5NEJ - chains 2 and 4 of the 4 polymer chains in the assembly; structure by electron microscopy, 3.10 A resolution.

Chain 2:
Protein: O1 Manisa VP2
Organism: Foot-and-mouth disease virus
Reference sequence: Q6PMW3 (Q6PMW3_9PICO); residues 1-218 here correspond to UniProt positions 287-504 (UniProt number = residue number + 286)
Chain sequence (218 residues; row label = number of the first residue in the row):
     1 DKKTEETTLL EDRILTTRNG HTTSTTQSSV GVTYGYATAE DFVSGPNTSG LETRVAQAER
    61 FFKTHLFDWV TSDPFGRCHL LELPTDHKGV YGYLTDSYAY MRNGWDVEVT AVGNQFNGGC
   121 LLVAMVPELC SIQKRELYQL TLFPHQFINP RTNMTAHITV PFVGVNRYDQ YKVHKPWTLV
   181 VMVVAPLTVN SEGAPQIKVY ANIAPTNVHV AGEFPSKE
Unresolved in the structure: 1-11
Construct notes: engineered mutation Tyr93 (Ser379 in Q6PMW3)

Chain 4:
Protein: O1 Manisa VP1
Organism: Foot-and-mouth disease virus
Reference sequence: E1ACS1 (E1ACS1_9PICO); residues 1-85 here correspond to UniProt positions 202-286 (UniProt number = residue number + 201)
Chain sequence (85 residues; row label = number of the first residue in the row):
     1 GAGQSSPATG SQNQSGNTGS IINNYYMQQY QNSMDTQLGD NATSGGSNEG STDTTSTHTT
    61 NTQNNDWFSK LASSAFSGLF GALLA
Unresolved in the structure: 1-14, 40-65

Interface between chain 2 and chain 4:
Pairs across the interface (7):
  Tyr34(2) with Trp67(4)
  Tyr36(2) with Trp67(4); Phe68(4), hydrophobic
  Ala37(2) with Trp67(4), hydrophobic
  Thr38(2) with Trp67(4)
  Phe42(2) with Leu38(4)
  Arg167(2) with Leu38(4)
Also at the interface, not in a pair above, chain 2 (9 interface residues in all): Ser44, Pro46, Leu142
Also at the interface, not in a pair above, chain 4 (4 interface residues in all): Gly39

Overview:
9 residues of chain 2 and 4 residues of chain 4 are in contact.
Chain 2 is O1 Manisa VP2 and chain 4 is O1 Manisa VP1, both from Foot-and-mouth disease virus; the structure,
CryoEM Structure of Foot and Mouth Disease Virus O1 Manisa, was determined by electron microscopy (same
publication as 5NE4, 5NED, 5NEM, 5NER and 5NET).
